4Y5O - chains A and B; structure by X-ray diffraction, 2.35 A resolution.

# Chain A
Molecule: Malcavernin
Organism: Homo sapiens
UniProt: Q9BSQ5 (CCM2_HUMAN), isoform Q9BSQ5-2; residues 283-379 here correspond to UniProt positions 304-400 (UniProt number = residue number + 21)
Sequence (98 residues; each row starts with the number of its first residue):
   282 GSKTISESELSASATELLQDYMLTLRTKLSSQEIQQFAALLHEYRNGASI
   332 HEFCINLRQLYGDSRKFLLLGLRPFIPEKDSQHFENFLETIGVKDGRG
Unresolved in the structure: 282-292, 371-379
Sequence notes: expression tag (282)

# Chain B
Molecule: Mitogen-activated protein kinase kinase kinase 3
Organism: Homo sapiens
Notes: EC 2.7.11.25
UniProt: Q99759 (M3K3_HUMAN); residue numbers follow UniProt; this construct covers 1-124
Sequence (126 residues; numbered -1 to 124; the number before each row is that of its first residue; numbers below 1 keep their minus sign (Gly-1 is residue -1)):
    -1 GSMDEQEALNSIMNDLVALQMNRRHRMPGYETMKNKDTGHSNRQSDVRIK
    49 FEHNGERRIIAFSRPVKYEDVEHKVTTVFGQPLDLHYMNNELSILLKNQD
    99 DLDKAIDILDRSSSMKSLRILLLSQD
Unresolved in the structure: -1, 20-41
Sequence notes: expression tag (-1 to 0)
From the paper describing this entry:
  - mutagenesis - A6D/L7D: abolished localization to CCM2

# How chain A and chain B interact
Residue-residue contacts (49):
  Leu299(A) - Met11(B)  hydrophobic
  Leu299(A) - Leu14(B)  hydrophobic
  Tyr302(A) - Leu14(B)  hydrophobic
  Met303(A) - Leu7(B)
  Met303(A) - Ile10(B)  hydrophobic
  Met303(A) - Met11(B)  hydrophobic
  Met303(A) - Leu14(B)  hydrophobic
  Leu306(A) - Ile10(B)  hydrophobic
  Arg307(A) - Gln4(B)  hydrogen bond
  Arg307(A) - Leu7(B)
  Ser312(A) - Glu3(B)  hydrogen bond
  Gln313(A) - Met86(B)
  Gln313(A) - Arg117(B)
  Ile315(A) - Glu3(B)
  Ile315(A) - Ala6(B)  hydrophobic
  Ile315(A) - Leu7(B)  hydrophobic
  Ile315(A) - Ile10(B)  hydrophobic
  Gln316(A) - Asp2(B)
  Gln316(A) - Ala6(B)
  Gln317(A) - Glu50(B)
  Gln317(A) - Met86(B)
  Phe318(A) - Ile10(B)  hydrophobic
  Ala319(A) - Ala6(B)
  Ala319(A) - Ser9(B)
  Ala319(A) - Ile10(B)  hydrophobic
  Ala320(A) - Ser91(B)
  Leu321(A) - His84(B)
  Leu321(A) - Leu121(B)  hydrophobic
  Leu322(A) - Ile10(B)  hydrophobic
  Leu322(A) - Asp13(B)
  His323(A) - Asp13(B)  salt bridge
  His323(A) - Asn88(B)
  His323(A) - Glu89(B)  hydrogen bond (side chain-backbone)
  His323(A) - Ser91(B)
  Glu324(A) - His84(B)  salt bridge
  Glu324(A) - Ile92(B)
  Glu324(A) - Leu93(B)  hydrogen bond (side chain-backbone)
  Arg326(A) - Asp13(B)  salt bridge
  Ile336(A) - Ser122(B)
  Ile336(A) - Gln123(B)
  Ile336(A) - Asp124(B)
  Asn337(A) - His84(B)
  Asn337(A) - Leu121(B)
  Gln340(A) - Leu121(B)
  Gln340(A) - Ser122(B)  hydrogen bond (side chain-backbone)
  Leu341(A) - Leu119(B)  hydrophobic
  Leu353(A) - Leu14(B)  hydrophobic
  Phe356(A) - Leu14(B)  hydrophobic
  Phe356(A) - Leu17(B)
Other interface residues (no listed pair), chain A (26 interface residues in all): Glu333, Pro358
Other interface residues (no listed pair), chain B (30 interface residues in all): Asn12, Val15, Ala16, Asp82, Leu90
Interface features reported in the paper:
  - hot spots on chain A (mutagenesis) - A319D/A320D: abolished binding to Mitogen-activated protein kinase kinase kinase 3 (chain B)
  - hot spots on chain A (mutagenesis) - A319D/L322D: decreased binding to Mitogen-activated protein kinase kinase kinase 3 (chain B)
  - hot spots on chain B (mutagenesis) - A6D/L7D, D13R: abolished binding to Malcavernin (chain A)
  - hot spots on chain B (mutagenesis) - I10D/L14D, L119E/L121E: decreased binding to Malcavernin (chain A)

# Summary
The interface between chain A and chain B involves 26 residues on one side and 30 on the other, with 5
hydrogen bonds and 3 salt bridges. Among the polar pairs are His323(A)-Asp13(B), Glu324(A)-His84(B) and
Arg326(A)-Asp13(B). From the paper: A6D/L7D and D13R of chain B abolish binding to Malcavernin (chain A);
I10D/L14D and L119E/L121E of chain B reduce binding to Malcavernin (chain A); 6 substitutions were tested in
all.
Chain A is Malcavernin and chain B is Mitogen-activated protein kinase kinase kinase 3, both from Homo
sapiens; the structure, CCM2 HHD in complex with MEKK3 NPB1, was determined by X-ray diffraction.
